Entry 5ZR1 (electron microscopy, 3.00 A resolution); this record covers chains B and C of the 8 polymer chains in the assembly.

Chain B:
Protein: Origin recognition complex subunit 2
Organism: Saccharomyces cerevisiae (strain ATCC 204508 / S288c)
UniProt: P32833 (ORC2_YEAST); residues 1-620 here = UniProt positions 1-620
Chain sequence (620 residues; row label = number of the first residue in the row):
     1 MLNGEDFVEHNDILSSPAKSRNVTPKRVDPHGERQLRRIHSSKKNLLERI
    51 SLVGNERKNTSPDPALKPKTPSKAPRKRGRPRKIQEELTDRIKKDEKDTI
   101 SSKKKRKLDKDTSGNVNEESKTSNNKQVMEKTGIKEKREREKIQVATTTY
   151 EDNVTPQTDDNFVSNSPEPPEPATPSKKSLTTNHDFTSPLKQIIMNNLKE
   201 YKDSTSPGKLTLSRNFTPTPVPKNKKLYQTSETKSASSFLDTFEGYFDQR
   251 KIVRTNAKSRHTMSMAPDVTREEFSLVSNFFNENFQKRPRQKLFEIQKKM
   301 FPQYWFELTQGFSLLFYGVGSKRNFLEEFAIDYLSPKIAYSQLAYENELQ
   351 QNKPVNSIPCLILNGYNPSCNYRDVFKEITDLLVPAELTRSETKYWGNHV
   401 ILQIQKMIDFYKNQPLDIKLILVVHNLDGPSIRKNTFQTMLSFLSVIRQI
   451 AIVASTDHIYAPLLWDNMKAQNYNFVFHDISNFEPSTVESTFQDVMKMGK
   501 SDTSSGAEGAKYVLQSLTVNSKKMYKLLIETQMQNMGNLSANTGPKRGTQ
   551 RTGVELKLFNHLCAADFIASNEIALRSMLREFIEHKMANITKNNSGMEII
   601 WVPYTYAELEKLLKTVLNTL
Unresolved in the structure: 1-235, 344-354
Curated features (UniProtKB/Swiss-Prot):
  - modified residue: Thr60 (Phosphothreonine), Thr187 (Phosphothreonine), Ser188 (Phosphoserine)
Reported in the primary citation:
  - binding site for 72bp-oring DNA, ACS305, T-rich: Lys258, Trp396

Chain C:
Protein: Origin recognition complex subunit 3
Organism: Saccharomyces cerevisiae (strain ATCC 204508 / S288c)
UniProt: P54790 (ORC3_YEAST); numbering as in UniProt (aligned over 1-616)
Chain sequence (616 residues; numbered 1 to 616; the number before each row is that of its first residue):
     1 MSDLNQSKKMNVSEFADAQRSHYTVYPSLPQSNKNDKHIPFVKLLSGKES
    51 EVNVEKRWELYHQLHSHFHDQVDHIIDNIEADLKAEISDLLYSETTQKRR
   101 CFNTIFLLGSDSTTKIELKDESSRYNVLIELTPKESPNVRMMLRRSMYKL
   151 YSAADAEEHPTIKYEDINDEDGDFTEQNNDVSYDLSLVENFKRLFGKDLA
   201 MVFNFKDVDSINFNTLDNFIILLKSAFKYDHVKISLIFNINTNLSNIEKN
   251 LRQSTIRLLKRNYHKLDVSSNKGFKYGNQIFQSFLDTVDGKLNLSDRFVE
   301 FILSKMANNTNHNLQLLTKMLDYSLMSYFFQNAFSVFIDPVNVDFLNDDY
   351 LKILSRCPTFMFFVEGLIKQHAPADEILSLLTNKNRGLEEFFVEFLVREN
   401 PINGHAKFVARFLEEELNITNFNLIELYHNLLIGKLDSYLDRWSACKEYK
   451 DRLHFEPIDTIFQELFTLDNRSGLLTQSIFPSYKSNIEDNLLSWEQVLPS
   501 LDKENYDTLSGDLDKIMAPVLGQLFKLYREANMTINIYDFYIAFRETLPK
   551 EEILNFIRKDPSNTKLLELAETPDAFDKVALILFMQAIFAFENMGLIKFQ
   601 STKSYDLVEKCVWRGI
Unresolved in the structure: 1-14, 160-178
Curated features (UniProtKB/Swiss-Prot):
  - modified residue: Ser2 (N-acetylserine)

Interface between chain B and chain C:
Residue-residue contacts - 208 pairs, chain B then chain C:
  Leu240(B) - Arg529(C)
  Leu240(B) - Glu530(C)
  Leu240(B) - Trp613(C)
  Asp241(B) - Arg529(C)  salt bridge
  Asp241(B) - Arg614(C)  salt bridge
  Thr242(B) - Arg614(C)
  Thr242(B) - Ile616(C)
  Phe243(B) - Ile616(C)
  Gly245(B) - Trp613(C)
  Tyr246(B) - Trp613(C)  hydrophobic
  Tyr246(B) - Ile616(C)  hydrophobic
  Gln249(B) - Arg529(C)  hydrogen bond (side chain-backbone)
  Gln249(B) - Ala531(C)  hydrogen bond (side chain-backbone)
  Gln249(B) - Asn532(C)
  Gln249(B) - Met533(C)  hydrogen bond (backbone-backbone)
  Gln249(B) - Lys610(C)  hydrogen bond
  Gln249(B) - Trp613(C)  hydrogen bond
  Arg250(B) - Met533(C)  hydrogen bond
  Arg250(B) - Glu609(C)  salt bridge
  Arg250(B) - Trp613(C)
  Ser259(B) - Asn536(C)  hydrogen bond (backbone-side chain)
  Ser259(B) - Asp539(C)  hydrogen bond
  Arg260(B) - Asp606(C)  salt bridge
  Arg260(B) - Leu607(C)
  His261(B) - Asn536(C)  hydrogen bond (backbone-side chain)
  His261(B) - Tyr538(C)
  His261(B) - Asp539(C)  salt bridge
  Thr262(B) - Asp606(C)
  Met263(B) - Ile537(C)  hydrophobic
  Met263(B) - Tyr538(C)  hydrophobic
  Met263(B) - Leu581(C)  hydrophobic
  Met263(B) - Asp606(C)  hydrogen bond (backbone-side chain)
  Met265(B) - Tyr538(C)
  Pro267(B) - Asp577(C)
  Pro267(B) - Lys578(C)
  Pro267(B) - Leu581(C)
  Val269(B) - Leu581(C)  hydrophobic
  Val269(B) - Ile582(C)  hydrophobic
  Glu273(B) - Leu569(C)
  Glu273(B) - Lys578(C)  salt bridge
  Glu273(B) - Ile582(C)
  Phe274(B) - Ile582(C)  hydrophobic
  Phe274(B) - Met585(C)  hydrophobic
  Leu276(B) - Lys565(C)
  Leu276(B) - Leu566(C)  hydrophobic
  Val277(B) - Leu569(C)  hydrophobic
  Val277(B) - Val579(C)  hydrophobic
  Val277(B) - Ile582(C)  hydrophobic
  Ser278(B) - Gln586(C)
  Phe280(B) - Leu509(C)  hydrophobic
  Phe280(B) - Phe556(C)  hydrophobic
  Phe280(B) - Ile557(C)  hydrophobic
  Phe280(B) - Asp560(C)
  Phe280(B) - Leu566(C)  hydrophobic
  Phe281(B) - Phe556(C)  hydrophobic
  Phe281(B) - Val579(C)  hydrophobic
  Phe281(B) - Leu583(C)  hydrophobic
  Asn282(B) - Gln586(C)
  Asn284(B) - Leu509(C)
  Asn284(B) - Ser510(C)  hydrogen bond (backbone-side chain)
  Asn284(B) - Phe556(C)
  Phe285(B) - Ser510(C)  hydrogen bond (backbone-side chain)
  Phe285(B) - Leu513(C)  hydrophobic
  Phe285(B) - Asp514(C)
  Phe285(B) - Met517(C)  hydrophobic
  Phe285(B) - Ala518(C)
  Phe285(B) - Pro519(C)  hydrophobic
  Gln286(B) - Leu498(C)
  Gln286(B) - Asp514(C)
  Gln286(B) - Met517(C)
  Gln286(B) - Pro519(C)
  Arg288(B) - Leu501(C)
  Arg288(B) - Glu504(C)
  Pro289(B) - Pro499(C)
  Arg290(B) - Leu498(C)
  Leu293(B) - Val497(C)
  Leu293(B) - Leu498(C)  hydrophobic
  Leu293(B) - Pro499(C)
  Pro302(B) - Pro40(C)
  Pro302(B) - Val42(C)  hydrophobic
  Gln303(B) - Phe330(C)
  Trp305(B) - His38(C)
  Trp305(B) - Ile39(C)
  Trp305(B) - Pro40(C)  hydrophobic
  Phe306(B) - Pro40(C)  hydrophobic
  Phe306(B) - Phe41(C)  hydrophobic
  Phe306(B) - Trp58(C)  hydrophobic
  Phe306(B) - Tyr61(C)
  Phe306(B) - Met326(C)
  Glu307(B) - Tyr323(C)  hydrogen bond
  Glu307(B) - Met326(C)
  Gln310(B) - Tyr61(C)  hydrogen bond
  Gln310(B) - His62(C)
  Gln310(B) - His65(C)  hydrogen bond
  Gln310(B) - Met326(C)
  Phe312(B) - Tyr323(C)  hydrophobic
  Phe312(B) - Met326(C)  hydrophobic
  Tyr317(B) - Gln477(C)  hydrogen bond
  Tyr317(B) - Pro481(C)
  Tyr317(B) - Tyr483(C)  hydrophobic
  Tyr317(B) - Asn486(C)  hydrogen bond
  Tyr317(B) - Ile487(C)  hydrophobic
  Gly318(B) - Ile487(C)
  Val319(B) - Asn490(C)
  Val319(B) - Leu491(C)  hydrophobic
  Val319(B) - Leu521(C)  hydrophobic
  Val319(B) - Met594(C)  hydrophobic
  Arg323(B) - Ala18(C)
  Glu327(B) - Tyr23(C)
  Ile331(B) - Val25(C)  hydrophobic
  Ile331(B) - Pro27(C)  hydrophobic
  Ser335(B) - Pro27(C)
  Tyr340(B) - Leu29(C)  hydrophobic
  Tyr340(B) - Pro30(C)  hydrogen bond (side chain-backbone)
  Tyr340(B) - His38(C)
  Ser341(B) - His38(C)
  Val355(B) - Leu29(C)
  Asn356(B) - Leu29(C)
  Ser357(B) - Pro27(C)  hydrogen bond (side chain-backbone)
  Ser357(B) - Leu29(C)
  Ile358(B) - Pro27(C)
  Pro359(B) - Val25(C)
  Pro359(B) - Tyr26(C)  hydrophobic
  Cys360(B) - Val25(C)  hydrogen bond (backbone-backbone)
  Leu361(B) - His22(C)
  Leu361(B) - Tyr23(C)
  Leu361(B) - Thr24(C)
  Ile362(B) - His22(C)
  Ile362(B) - Tyr23(C)  hydrogen bond (backbone-backbone)
  Asn364(B) - Asp17(C)
  Asn364(B) - Arg20(C)
  Asn364(B) - Tyr23(C)
  Tyr366(B) - Ala18(C)  hydrogen bond (side chain-backbone)
  Asn367(B) - Gln19(C)
  Asn367(B) - Arg20(C)
  Asn367(B) - Ser21(C)
  Asp374(B) - His22(C)
  Val375(B) - His22(C)
  Glu378(B) - Thr24(C)  hydrogen bond
  Leu382(B) - Tyr26(C)
  Lys394(B) - Glu135(C)  salt bridge
  Lys394(B) - Arg145(C)
  Tyr395(B) - Arg144(C)  hydrogen bond
  Tyr395(B) - Arg145(C)  hydrogen bond (backbone-side chain)
  Tyr395(B) - Tyr148(C)  hydrophobic
  Thr456(B) - Tyr483(C)  hydrogen bond
  Asp457(B) - Met594(C)
  His458(B) - Tyr483(C)  hydrogen bond (backbone-side chain)
  His458(B) - Asn593(C)
  His458(B) - Met594(C)  hydrogen bond (side chain-backbone)
  His458(B) - Gly595(C)
  Ile459(B) - Tyr483(C)
  Ile459(B) - Lys484(C)
  Ile459(B) - Ile487(C)  hydrophobic
  Ile459(B) - Glu488(C)
  Ile459(B) - Met594(C)  hydrogen bond (backbone-backbone)
  Ile459(B) - Leu596(C)  hydrophobic
  Ile459(B) - Val612(C)  hydrophobic
  Tyr460(B) - Cys611(C)
  Tyr460(B) - Val612(C)
  Ala461(B) - Tyr483(C)
  Pro462(B) - Tyr483(C)  hydrophobic
  Asn467(B) - Asn309(C)  hydrogen bond
  Asn467(B) - His312(C)
  Met468(B) - His312(C)
  Gln471(B) - His312(C)  hydrogen bond
  Gln471(B) - Gln315(C)
  Asn474(B) - Gln315(C)
  Asn474(B) - Lys319(C)
  Phe475(B) - Lys319(C)  hydrogen bond (backbone-side chain)
  Val476(B) - Tyr323(C)  hydrophobic
  Val476(B) - Ser478(C)
  Phe477(B) - Gln477(C)
  Phe477(B) - Ser478(C)  hydrogen bond (backbone-backbone)
  Phe477(B) - Ile479(C)
  Phe477(B) - Pro481(C)
  Asp479(B) - Asn490(C)  hydrogen bond
  Ser481(B) - Asn490(C)  hydrogen bond
  Ser481(B) - Val497(C)
  Phe483(B) - Asn490(C)
  Phe483(B) - Trp494(C)  hydrophobic
  Phe483(B) - Val497(C)  hydrophobic
  Phe483(B) - Leu498(C)  hydrophobic
  Ser490(B) - Phe589(C)
  Thr491(B) - Gln19(C)
  Phe492(B) - Gln19(C)
  Gln493(B) - Phe589(C)
  Asp494(B) - Phe589(C)
  Val495(B) - Met585(C)
  Val495(B) - Phe589(C)  hydrophobic
  Met496(B) - Met585(C)  hydrophobic
  Met498(B) - Met585(C)  hydrophobic
  Met498(B) - Ile588(C)  hydrophobic
  Met498(B) - Phe589(C)
  Met498(B) - Glu592(C)
  Met498(B) - Phe599(C)
  Gly499(B) - Phe589(C)
  Gly499(B) - Glu592(C)
  Lys500(B) - Phe599(C)
  Lys500(B) - Tyr605(C)
  Tyr512(B) - Gln19(C)
  Val513(B) - Phe15(C)  hydrophobic
  Leu517(B) - Phe15(C)  hydrophobic
  Glu581(B) - Phe15(C)
  His585(B) - Phe15(C)
  His585(B) - Ala16(C)
  His585(B) - Gln19(C)
  His585(B) - Arg20(C)
Other interface residues (no listed pair), chain B (114 interface residues in all): Ala236, Ser237, Ala266, Glu272, Lys292, Ile296, Gly320, Pro336, Lys337, Leu363, Ser369, Cys370, Arg390, Trp396, Gly397, Asn482, Val488, Glu584
Other interface residues (no listed pair), chain C (114 interface residues in all): Ser28, Gln31, Asn33, Asp111, Lys149, Asn311, Asn505, Gly522, Tyr541, Ile553, Asp574, Ser604, Gly615
The authors on this interface:
  - interface residues, chain C: Phe15(C)

Summary:
Chain B and chain C each contribute 114 residues to their interface, with 35 hydrogen bonds and 7 salt
bridges. Polar contacts include Asp241(B)-Arg529(C), Asp241(B)-Arg614(C) and Arg250(B)-Glu609(C). From the
paper: a binding site for 72bp-oring DNA, ACS305, T-rich at Lys258(B) and Trp396(B); the interface residue
Phe15(C).
Here chain B is Origin recognition complex subunit 2 and chain C is Origin recognition complex subunit 3, both
from Saccharomyces cerevisiae (strain ATCC 204508 / S288c). Entry 5ZR1 (Saccharomyces Cerevisiae Origin
Recognition Complex Bound to a 72-bp Origin DNA containing ACS and B1 element) was determined by electron
microscopy.
